3PXE - chains A and E; structure by X-ray diffraction, 2.85 A resolution.

== Chain A ==
Molecule: Breast cancer type 1 susceptibility protein
Organism: Homo sapiens
Notes: EC 6.3.2.-; fragment: BRCT domain
Reference sequence: P38398 (BRCA1_HUMAN); residue numbers follow UniProt; this construct covers 1646-1859
Chain sequence (214 residues; each row starts with the number of its first residue):
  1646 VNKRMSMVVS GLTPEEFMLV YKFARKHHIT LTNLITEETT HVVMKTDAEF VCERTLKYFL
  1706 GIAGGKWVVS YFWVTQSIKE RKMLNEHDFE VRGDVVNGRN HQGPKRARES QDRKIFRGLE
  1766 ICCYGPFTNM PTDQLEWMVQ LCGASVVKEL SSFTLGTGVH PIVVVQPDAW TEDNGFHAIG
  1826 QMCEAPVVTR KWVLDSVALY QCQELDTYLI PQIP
Not modelled in the structure: 1646, 1802-1803
Sequence notes: engineered mutation K1836 (Glu in P38398)
Curated features (UniProtKB/Swiss-Prot):
  - natural variant: S1651 (S1651F: In BC; uncertain significance; S1651P: In BC; uncertain significance), S1655 (S1655F: In BC; uncertain significance), T1685 (T1685A: In BC; T1685I: In BROVCA1), H1686 (H1686Q: In BC; uncertain significance; H1686R: In BC; uncertain significance), V1688 (deletion: In BC; uncertain significance), M1689 (M1689R: In BC; uncertain significance), K1690 (K1690Q: In some patients with sporadic breast cancer; uncertain significance), T1691 (T1691I: In BC; uncertain significance), D1692 (D1692N: In ovarian cancer; uncertain significance), C1697 (C1697R: In OC), R1699 (R1699Q: In BC; R1699W: In BC, OC and FANCS), G1706 (G1706A: In BC; G1706E: In BC), 26 further natural variant entries in UniProt
  - mutagenesis: S1655 (S1655A: Abolishes interaction with BRIP1), G1656 (G1656D: No effect on affinity for a BRIP1 phosphopeptide), F1662 (F1662S: Does not abolish ABRAXAS1 binding, but abolishes formation of a heterotetramer with ABRAXAS1), M1663 (M1663K: Does not abolish ABRAXAS1 binding, but abolishes formation of a heterotetramer with ABRAXAS1), Y1666 (Y1666A: Does not abolish ABRAXAS1 binding, but impairs formation of a heterotetramer with ABRAXAS1), R1670 (R1670E: Impairs formation of a heterotetramer with ABRAXAS1), K1671 (K1671E: Impairs formation of a heterotetramer with ABRAXAS1), T1700 (T1700A: Strongly reduces affinity for a BRIP1 phosphopeptide), K1702 (K1702M: Abolishes interaction with BRIP1), G1738 (G1738E: Abolishes interaction with BRIP1), S1755 (S1755A: No effect on in vitro phosphorylation by ATR), R1835 (R1835P: Mildly reduces affinity for a BRIP1 phosphopeptide)
Reported in the primary citation:
  - mutagenesis - E1836K (2-fold): decreased binding to phospho peptide (chain E)
  - conformationally variable residues (side-chain flip): K1836
  - contacts within the chain: R1699-D1840 (salt bridge)
  - mutagenesis - R1699W: decreased stability in response to GdmCl

== Chain E ==
Molecule: phospho peptide
Chain sequence (10 residues; each row starts with the number of its first residue):
     1 SRSTSPTFNK
Not modelled in the structure: 1-2, 10
Modified / non-standard residues: S5 (phosphoserine; SEP)

== Chain A / chain E interface ==
Pairs across the interface - 21 pairs, chain A then chain E:
  V1654(A) - S5(E)
  S1655(A) - S5(E)
  G1656(A) - S3(E)
  G1656(A) - S5(E)
  L1657(A) - S3(E)
  E1698(A) - T7(E)
  E1698(A) - N9(E)
  R1699(A) - P6(E)
  R1699(A) - T7(E)
  R1699(A) - F8(E)  hydrogen bond (side chain-backbone)
  T1700(A) - S5(E)
  T1700(A) - P6(E)
  T1700(A) - T7(E)
  K1702(A) - S5(E)
  F1704(A) - F8(E)  hydrophobic
  V1741(A) - F8(E)
  V1741(A) - N9(E)
  N1774(A) - P6(E)
  N1774(A) - F8(E)
  M1775(A) - F8(E)  hydrophobic
  R1835(A) - F8(E)
Also at the interface, not in a pair above, chain A (17 interface residues in all): L1701, V1740, T1773, L1839
Interface features reported in the paper:
  - interface residues, chain A: R1699(A)
  - interface residues, chain A: S1655(A), L1701(A), K1702(A), F1704(A), N1774(A), M1775(A), R1835(A), L1839(A) (citing earlier work)

== Summary ==
Chain A and chain E form an interface of 17 and 6 residues respectively, with 1 hydrogen bond. Its one
hydrogen-bonded contact is R1699(A)-F8(E). Curated annotation (UniProt) lists 12 mutagenesis sites on chain A.
The paper reports that E1836K of chain A reduces binding to phospho peptide (chain E); interface residues
R1699(A), S1655(A) and L1701(A) among others.
Chain A is Breast cancer type 1 susceptibility protein (Homo sapiens) and chain E is phospho peptide; the
structure, Impact of BRCA1 BRCT domain missense substitutions on phospho-peptide recognition: E1836K, was
determined by X-ray diffraction (same publication as 3PXA, 3PXB, 3PXC and 3PXD).
